6D5W - chains Q and S of the 3 polymer chains in the assembly; structure by X-ray diffraction, 2.48 A resolution.

== Chain Q ==
Protein: GTPase HRas
From: Homo sapiens
UniProt: P01112 (RASH_HUMAN); residues 1-166 here = UniProt positions 1-166
Amino-acid sequence (167 residues; row label = number of the first residue in the row; numbering starts at 0):
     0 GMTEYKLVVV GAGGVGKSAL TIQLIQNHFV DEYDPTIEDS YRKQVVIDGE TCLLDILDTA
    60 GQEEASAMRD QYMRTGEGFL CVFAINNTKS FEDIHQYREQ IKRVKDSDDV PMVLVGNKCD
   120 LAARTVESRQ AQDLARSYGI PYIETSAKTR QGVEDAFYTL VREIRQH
Differences from the reference sequence: expression tag (0); engineered mutation A64 (Tyr in P01112)
Bound ions: Mg2+: S17, T35 (together with GMP-PNP)
Residues lining bound ligands: GMP-PNP (GNP; phosphoaminophosphonic acid-guanylate ester): A11, G12, G13, V14, G15, K16, S17, A18, F28, V29, D30, E31, Y32, D33, P34, T35, T58, A59, G60, Q61, N116, K117, D119, L120, S145, A146, K147
Swiss-Prot annotation at these positions:
  - region: H166 (Hypervariable region)
  - motif: Y32 to Y40 (Effector region)
  - binding site (GTP): G13 to A18, V29 to T35, A59, G60, N116 to D119, S145 to K147
  - modified residue: M1 (N-acetylmethionine), T2 (N-acetylthreonine), C118 (S-nitrosocysteine)
  - glycosylation: T35 (Microbial infection: O-linked (Glc) threonine)
  - natural variant: G12 (G12A: In CSTLO; G12C: In CSTLO; G12D: In CSTLO; G12E: In CSTLO; G12S: In CSTLO and CMEMS; G12V: In CSTLO, bladder carcinoma and CMEMS), G13 (G13C: In CSTLO; G13D: In CSTLO; G13R: In SFM), Q22 (Q22K: In CMEMS), E37 (E37EE: In CSTLO), T58 (T58I: In CSTLO), Q61 (Q61K: In NMTC2; Q61L: In melanoma), E63 (E63K: In CMEMS), S89 (S89C: Found in a patient with severe fetal hydrops and pleural effusion; uncertain significance), K117 (K117R: In CSTLO), A146 (A146T: In CSTLO; A146V: In CSTLO)
  - mutagenesis: S17 (S17N: Dominant negative. Prevents PLCE1 EGF-induced recruitment to plasma membrane. No effect on subcellular location of isoform 2), N26 (N26G: Loss of interaction with PLCE1; when associated with V-12), V29 (V29A: No effect on interaction with PLCE1; when associated with V-12), Y32 (Y32F: Loss of interaction and recruitment to plasma membrane of PLCE1; when associated with V-12), P34 (P34G: No effect on interaction with PLCE1; when associated with V-12), T35 (T35S: Loss of interaction with PLCE1; when associated with V-12), E37 (E37G: No effect on interaction with PLCE1; when associated with V-12), D38 (D38N: No effect on interaction with PLCE1; when associated with V-12), S39 (S39C: No effect on interaction with PLCE1; when associated with V-12), A59 (A59T: Loss of GTPase activity and creation of an autophosphorylation site), Q61 (Q61I: Moderately increased transformation of cultured cell lines; Q61R: Promotes interaction with SHOC2 and PP1C; Q61V: Strongly increased transformation of cultured cell lines), A83 (A83T: GTP-binding activity reduced by factor of 30), 4 further mutagenesis entries in UniProt

== Chain S ==
Protein: Son of sevenless homolog 1
From: Homo sapiens
UniProt: Q07889 (SOS1_HUMAN); numbering as in UniProt (aligned over 566-1046)
Amino-acid sequence (482 residues; row label = number of the first residue in the row):
   565 GQMRLPSADV YRFAEPDSEE NIIFEENMQP KAGIPIIKAG TVIKLIERLT YHMYADPNFV
   625 RTFLTTYRSF CKPQELLSLI IERFEIPEPE PTEADRIAIE NGDQPLSAEL KRFRKEYIQP
   685 VQLRVLNVCR HWVEHHFYDF ERDAYLLQRM EEFIGTVRGK AMKKWVESIT KIIQRKKIAR
   745 DNGPGHNITF QSSPPTVEWH ISRPGHIETF DLLTLHPIEI ARQLTLLESD LYRAVQPSEL
   805 VGSVWTKEDK EINSPNLLKM IRHTTNLTLW FEKCIVETEN LEERVAVVSR IIEILQVFQE
   865 LNNFNGVLEV VSAMNSSPVY RLDHTFEQIP SRQKKILEEA HELSEDHYKK YLAKLRSINP
   925 PCVPFFGIYL TNILKTEEGN PEVLKRHGKE LINFSKRRKV AEITGEIQQY QNQPYCLRVE
   985 SDIKRFFENL NPMGNSMEKE FTDYLFNKSL EIEPRNPKPL PRFPKKYSYP LKSPGVRPSN
  1045 PR
Disordered / not traced: 565, 591-596, 744-749
Differences from the reference sequence: expression tag (565)
Residues lining bound ligands: FVV (10-[(4-fluorophenyl)methyl]-2,3,4,10-tetrahydropyrimido[1,2-a]benzimidazole): V852, M878, N879, V883, Y884, L886, D887, T889, F890, I893, L901, E902, H905

== Interface between chain Q and chain S ==
Pairs across the interface (63):
  M1(Q) - R920(S)
  I24(Q) - N976(S)
  Q25(Q) - N976(S)
  Q25(Q) - P978(S)
  N26(Q) - I752(S)
  N26(Q) - T753(S)  hydrogen bond (backbone-backbone)
  N26(Q) - P978(S)
  H27(Q) - H750(S)
  H27(Q) - N751(S)
  E31(Q) - R739(S)  salt bridge
  D33(Q) - R694(S)  hydrogen bond (backbone-side chain)
  D33(Q) - S732(S)  hydrogen bond
  D33(Q) - I736(S)
  D33(Q) - R739(S)  salt bridge
  P34(Q) - R694(S)
  P34(Q) - W729(S)  hydrogen bond (backbone-side chain)
  P34(Q) - S732(S)
  T35(Q) - W729(S)  hydrogen bond (backbone-side chain)
  I36(Q) - L687(S)  hydrophobic
  I36(Q) - N691(S)
  I36(Q) - W729(S)
  E37(Q) - A619(S)
  E37(Q) - P621(S)
  E37(Q) - N691(S)  hydrogen bond (backbone-side chain)
  E37(Q) - H695(S)
  D38(Q) - R694(S)  salt bridge
  D38(Q) - H695(S)  salt bridge
  S39(Q) - P621(S)
  S39(Q) - N622(S)
  R41(Q) - N622(S)
  R41(Q) - Q973(S)
  R41(Q) - N976(S)
  K42(Q) - Q973(S)
  Q43(Q) - L919(S)  hydrogen bond (side chain-backbone)
  Q43(Q) - R920(S)
  Q43(Q) - S921(S)
  Q43(Q) - I922(S)  hydrogen bond (side chain-backbone)
  Q43(Q) - P924(S)
  Q43(Q) - Q973(S)  hydrogen bond (backbone-side chain)
  Q43(Q) - Y974(S)  hydrogen bond
  Q43(Q) - Q977(S)
  V44(Q) - N923(S)
  V45(Q) - S921(S)
  V45(Q) - I922(S)
  V45(Q) - N923(S)  hydrogen bond (backbone-side chain)
  T50(Q) - R920(S)
  T50(Q) - S921(S)  hydrogen bond (side chain-backbone)
  L56(Q) - P621(S)  hydrophobic
  Q61(Q) - K728(S)  hydrogen bond
  Q61(Q) - W729(S)
  E63(Q) - Q683(S)  hydrogen bond (backbone-side chain)
  E63(Q) - A725(S)
  E63(Q) - K728(S)  salt bridge
  E63(Q) - W729(S)
  M67(Q) - P684(S)  hydrophobic
  M67(Q) - L687(S)  hydrophobic
  M67(Q) - R688(S)
  Q70(Q) - M617(S)  hydrogen bond (side chain-backbone)
  Q70(Q) - Y618(S)
  Q70(Q) - A619(S)  hydrogen bond (side chain-backbone)
  Q70(Q) - R688(S)
  R149(Q) - Q755(S)  hydrogen bond
  E153(Q) - Q755(S)
Interface residues without a listed pair, chain Q (31 interface residues in all): Q22, A64, A66, K147, T148
Interface residues without a listed pair, chain S (39 interface residues in all): K679, L690, E698, K724, F754

== Summary ==
Chain Q and chain S form an interface of 31 and 39 residues respectively, with 17 hydrogen bonds and 5 salt
bridges. Polar pairs include E31(Q)-R739(S), D33(Q)-R739(S) and D38(Q)-R694(S). Chain Q binds GMP-PNP. Chain S
binds compound FVV.
Here chain Q is GTPase HRas and chain S is Son of sevenless homolog 1, both from Homo sapiens. Entry 6D5W
(Ras:SOS:Ras in complex with a small molecule activator) was determined by X-ray diffraction, deposited
together with 6D55, 6D56, 6D59, 6D5E, 6D5G, 6D5H and 4 further entries.
